Entry 9GSZ (electron microscopy, 3.80 A resolution); this record covers chain A.

== Chain A ==
Protein: Monocarboxylate transporter 10
Source organism: Homo sapiens
UniProtKB: Q8TF71 (MOT10_HUMAN); residues 1-470 here = UniProt positions 1-470
Amino-acid sequence (493 residues; row label = number of the first residue in the row; numbers below 1 keep their minus sign (Met-8 is residue -8)):
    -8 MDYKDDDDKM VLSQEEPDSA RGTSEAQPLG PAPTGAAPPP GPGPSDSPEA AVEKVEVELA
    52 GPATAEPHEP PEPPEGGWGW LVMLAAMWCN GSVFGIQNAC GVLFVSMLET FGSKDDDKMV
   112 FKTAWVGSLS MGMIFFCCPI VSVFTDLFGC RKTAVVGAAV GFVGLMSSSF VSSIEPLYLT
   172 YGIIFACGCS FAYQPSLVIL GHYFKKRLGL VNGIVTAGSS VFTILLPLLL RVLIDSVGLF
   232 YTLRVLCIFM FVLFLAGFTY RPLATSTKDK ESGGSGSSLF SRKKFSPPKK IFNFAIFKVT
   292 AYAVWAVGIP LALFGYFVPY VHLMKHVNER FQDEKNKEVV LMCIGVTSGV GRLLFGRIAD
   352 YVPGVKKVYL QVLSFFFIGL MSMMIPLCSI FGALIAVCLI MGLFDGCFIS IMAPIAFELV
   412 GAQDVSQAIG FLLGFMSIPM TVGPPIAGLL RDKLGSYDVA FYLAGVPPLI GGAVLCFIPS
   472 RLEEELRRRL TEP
Not modelled in the structure: -8 to 68, 105-107, 255-283, 484
Sequence notes: initiating methionine (-8); expression tag (-7 to 0, 471-484)
Swiss-Prot annotation at these positions:
  - modified residue: Ser263 (Phosphoserine)
  - mutagenesis: Asn81 (N81K: Does not affect subcellular localization. Abolishes tryptophan import activity)
Small-molecule neighbours: 3,5,3',5'-tetraiodo-L-thyronine (T44): Phe85, Asn89, Met122, Phe126, Tyr184, Leu188, Tyr307, Tyr311, Arg343, Ile400, Met403, Leu424, Met427
What the authors report for this chain:
  - contacts within the chain: Tyr311-Asp396, Asn89-Tyr311
  - binding site for 3,5,3',5'-tetraiodo-L-thyronine: Phe85, Arg343
  - mutagenesis - N89A (Kd 8.91 uM), Y307G (Kd 11.7 uM), F308A (Kd 13.6 uM), Y311A (Kd 9.1 uM), R343A (Kd 9.0 uM), D396A (Kd 10.4 uM): unchanged binding to 3,5,3',5'-tetraiodo-L-thyronine
  - specificity-determining residues: Tyr184

== Summary ==
Bound to chain A: 3,5,3',5'-tetraiodo-L-thyronine. Curated annotation (UniProt) lists one mutagenesis site.
From the paper: a binding site for 3,5,3',5'-tetraiodo-L-thyronine at Phe85 and Arg343; N89A, Y307G and F308A,
among others, leave binding to 3,5,3',5'-tetraiodo-L-thyronine unchanged; 6 substitutions were tested in all.
Chain A is Monocarboxylate transporter 10 (Homo sapiens); the structure, Human monocarboxylate transporter 10
bound to L-thyroxine, was determined by electron microscopy together with 9FKN, 9FOT, 9GF8 and 9GV5 from the
same study.
